PDB entry 6CUE | electron microscopy, 4.00 A resolution | chains C and Q of the 24 polymer chains in the assembly

[Chain C]
Molecule: Envelope glycoprotein gp120
From: Human immunodeficiency virus 1
UniProtKB: Q2N0S6 (Q2N0S6_9HIV1); the construct lacks a stretch of the UniProt sequence and is renumbered around it, so the offset changes along the chain: 31-141 = UniProt 30-140; 150-185 = UniProt 141-176; 187-309 = UniProt 186-308; 312-321 = UniProt 309-318; 2 more segments
Sequence (473 residues; numbered 31 to 505 plus 10 insertion-coded residues; 12 numbers in that range are skipped by the numbering (no residue carries them; nothing is unmodelled there); the number before each row is that of its first residue; a row labelled like 185A-185I holds insertion residues (185A, then the next letters in order)):
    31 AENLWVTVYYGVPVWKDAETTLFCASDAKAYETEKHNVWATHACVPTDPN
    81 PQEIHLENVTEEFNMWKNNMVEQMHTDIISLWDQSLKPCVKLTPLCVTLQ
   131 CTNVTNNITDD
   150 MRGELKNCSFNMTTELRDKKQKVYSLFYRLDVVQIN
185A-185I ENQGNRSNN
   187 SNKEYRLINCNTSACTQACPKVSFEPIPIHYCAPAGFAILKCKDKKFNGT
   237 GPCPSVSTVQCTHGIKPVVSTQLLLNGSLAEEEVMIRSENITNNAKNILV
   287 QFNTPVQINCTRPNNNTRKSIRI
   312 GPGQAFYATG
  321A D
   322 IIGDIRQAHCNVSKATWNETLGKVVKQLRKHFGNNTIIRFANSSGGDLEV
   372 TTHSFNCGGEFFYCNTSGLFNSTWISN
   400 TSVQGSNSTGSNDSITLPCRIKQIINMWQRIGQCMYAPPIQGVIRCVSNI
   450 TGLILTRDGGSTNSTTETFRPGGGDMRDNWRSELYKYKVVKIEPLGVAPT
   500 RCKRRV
Unresolved in the structure: 185A-185I, 400-410
Differences from the reference sequence: conflict Cys201 (Ile200 in Q2N0S6), Asn332 (Thr330 in Q2N0S6), Cys433 (Ala430 in Q2N0S6), Cys501 (Ala498 in Q2N0S6)
Disulfides: Cys54-Cys74, Cys119-Cys205, Cys126-Cys196, Cys131-Cys157, Cys201-Cys433, Cys218-Cys247, Cys228-Cys239, Cys296-Cys331, Cys378-Cys445, Cys385-Cys418
Glycans and other covalent adducts: N-acetylglucosamine (NAG) linked to Asn133, Asn156, Asn160, Asn197, Asn234, Asn262, Asn295, Asn301, Asn363, Asn386, Asn448; glycan linked to Asn137, Asn276, Asn332
From the paper describing this entry:
  - mutagenesis - S241N: decreased binding to vFP16.02
  - mutagenesis - S241N: decreased binding to vFP20.01
  - post-translational modification sites: Asn88, Asn295, Asn448 (citing earlier work)

[Chain Q]
Molecule: VRC03 Heavy chain
From: Homo sapiens
Sequence (129 residues; each row starts with the number of its first residue):
     1 QVQLVQSGAVIKTPGSSVKISCRASGYNFRDYSIHWVRLIPDKGFEWIGW
    51 IKPLWGAVSYARQLQGRVSMTRQLSQDPDDPDWGVAYMEFSGLTPADTAE
   101 YFCVRRGSCDYCGDFPWQYWCQGTVVVVS
Disulfides: Cys22-Cys103, Cys109-Cys112

[Chain C / chain Q interface]
Pairs across the interface (30):
  Asn279(C) - Asp114(Q)  hydrogen bond
  Asn279(C) - Phe115(Q)
  Asn280(C) - Trp47(Q)
  Asn280(C) - Phe115(Q)
  Ala281(C) - Asp114(Q)
  Ser365(C) - Val58(Q)
  Gly366(C) - Gly56(Q)
  Gly367(C) - Gly56(Q)
  Asp368(C) - Trp55(Q)  hydrogen bond (backbone-backbone)
  Asp368(C) - Arg72(Q)  salt bridge
  Glu370(C) - Trp55(Q)
  Val371(C) - Trp55(Q)
  Gln428(C) - Arg30(Q)
  Gln428(C) - Leu54(Q)
  Gln428(C) - Trp55(Q)
  Ile430(C) - Arg30(Q)
  Ile430(C) - Pro78(Q)  hydrophobic
  Asp457(C) - Ser59(Q)
  Asp457(C) - Arg62(Q)
  Asp457(C) - Gln65(Q)  hydrogen bond
  Gly458(C) - Trp47(Q)
  Gly459(C) - Arg62(Q)
  Ser460(C) - Gln63(Q)  hydrogen bond
  Thr461(C) - Gln63(Q)
  Ser463(C) - Arg62(Q)  hydrogen bond
  Thr465(C) - Arg62(Q)  hydrogen bond (backbone-side chain)
  Glu466(C) - Arg62(Q)
  Thr467(C) - Arg62(Q)
  Arg469(C) - Gln65(Q)  hydrogen bond
  Gly473(C) - Trp55(Q)  hydrogen bond (backbone-side chain)
Also at the interface, not in a pair above, chain C (26 interface residues in all): Thr198, Asn425, Trp427, Arg456
Also at the interface, not in a pair above, chain Q (21 interface residues in all): Trp50, Lys52, Tyr60, Ala61, Leu74, Gln76, Asp77

[Overview]
26 residues of chain C and 21 residues of chain Q are in contact, with 8 hydrogen bonds and 1 salt bridge.
Polar contacts include Asp368(C)-Arg72(Q), Asn279(C)-Asp114(Q) and Asp457(C)-Gln65(Q). From the paper: S241N
of chain C reduces binding to vFP16.02; modification sites Asn88(C), Asn295(C) and Asn448(C).
Chain C is Envelope glycoprotein gp120 (Human immunodeficiency virus 1) and chain Q is VRC03 Heavy chain (Homo
sapiens); the structure, Cryo-EM structure at 4.0 A resolution of vaccine-elicited antibody vFP7.04 in complex
with HIV-1 Env BG505 ..., was determined by electron microscopy (same publication as 6CUF).
